4JYA - chains A and D of the 23 polymer chains in the assembly; structure by X-ray diffraction, 3.10 A resolution.

[Chain A]
Molecule: 16S ribosomal RNA
Source organism: Thermus thermophilus
Sequence (1516 nucleotides; row label = number of the first residue in the row):
     6 UGGAGAGUUU GAUCCUGGCU CAGGGUGAAC GCUGGCGGCG UGCCUAAGAC AUGCAAGUCG
    66 UGCGGGCCGC GGGAUUUUAC UCCGUGGUCA GCGGCGGACG GGUGAGUAAC GCGUGGGUGA
   126 CCUACCCGGA AGAGGGGGAC AACCCGGGGA AACUCGGGCU AAUCCCCCAU GUGGACCCGC
   186 CCCUUGGGGU GUGUCCAAAG GGCUUUGCCC GCUUCCGGAU GGGCCCGCGU CCCAUCAGCU
   246 AGUUGGUGGG GUAAUGGCCC ACCAAGGCGA CGACGGGUAG CCGGUCUGAG AGGAUGGCCG
   306 GCCACAGGGG CACUGAGACA CGGGCCCCAC UCCUACGGGA GGCAGCAGUU AGGAAUCUUC
   366 CGCAAUGGGC GCAAGCCUGA CGGAGCGACG CCGCUUGGAG GAAGAAGCCC UUCGGGGUGU
   426 AAACUCCUGA ACCCGGGACG AAACCCCCGA CGAGGGGACU GACGGUACCG GGGUAAUAGC
   486 GCCGGCCAAC UCCGUGCCAG CAGCCGCGGU AAUACGGAGG GCGCGAGCGU UACCCGGAUU
   546 CACUGGGCGU AAAGGGCGUG UAGGCGGCCU GGGGCGUCCC AUGUGAAAGA CCACGGCUCA
   606 ACCGUGGGGG AGCGUGGGAU ACGCUCAGGC UAGACGGUGG GAGAGGGUGG UGGAAUUCCC
   666 GGAGUAGCGG UGAAAUGCGC AGAUACCGGG AGGAACGCCG AUGGCGAAGG CAGCCACCUG
   726 GUCCACCCGU GACGCUGAGG CGCGAAAGCG UGGGGAGCAA ACCGGAUUAG AUACCCGGGU
   786 AGUCCACGCC CUAAACGAUG CGCGCUAGGU CUCUGGGUCU CCUGGGGGCC GAAGCUAACG
   846 CGUUAAGCGC GCCGCCUGGG GAGUACGGCC GCAAGGCUGA AACUCAAAGG AAUUGACGGG
   906 GGCCCGCACA AGCGGUGGAG CAUGUGGUUU AAUUCGAAGC AACGCGAAGA ACCUUACCAG
   966 GCCUUGACAU GCUAGGGAAC CCGGGUGAAA GCCUGGGGUG CCCCGCGAGG GGAGCCCUAG
  1026 CACAGGUGCU GCAUGGCCGU CGUCAGCUCG UGCCGUGAGG UGUUGGGUUA AGUCCCGCAA
  1086 CGAGCGCAAC CCCCGCCGUU AGUUGCCAGC GGUUCGGCCG GGCACUCUAA CGGGACUGCC
  1146 CGCGAAAGCG GGAGGAAGGA GGGGACGACG UCUGGUCAGC AUGGCCCUUA CGGCCUGGGC
  1206 GACACACGUG CUACAAUGCC CACUACAAAG CGAUGCCACC CGGCAACGGG GAGCUAAUCG
  1266 CAAAAAGGUG GGCCCAGUUC GGAUUGGGGU CUGCAACCCG ACCCCAUGAA GCCGGAAUCG
  1326 CUAGUAAUCG CGGAUCAGCC AUGCCGCGGU GAAUACGUUC CCGGGCCUUG UACACACCGC
  1386 CCGUCACGCC AUGGGAGCGG GCUCUACCCG AAGUCGCCGG GAGCCUACGG GCAGGCGCCG
  1446 AGGGUAGGGC CCGUGACUGG GGCGAAGUCG UAACAAGGUA GCUGUACCGG AAGGUGCGGC
  1506 UGGAUCACCU CCUUUC
Sequence notes: conflict A79 (G131378 in 55771382)
Small-molecule neighbours:
  - Mg2+ (MG), molecule 1: G12, U13, G22, G23, C24
  - Mg2+ (MG), molecule 2: U13, U14, C510, G511, A892
  - Mg2+ (MG), molecule 3: U14, U15, G16, A17
  - Mg2+ (MG), molecule 4: U14, A893, G894
  - Mg2+ (MG), molecule 5: U21, G22, A547, G551, G552, A557
  - Mg2+ (MG), molecule 6: C502, G514, A1470
  - Mg2+ (MG), molecule 7: U555, A556, A557, A558
  - Mg2+ (MG), molecule 8: G941, A942, G1180, U1181
  - Mg2+ (MG), molecule 9: G1036, C1037, U1178, G1179, G1180, U1181
  - Mg2+ (MG), molecule 10: G1036, G1040, G1041, C1042, G1180, U1181
  - Mg2+ (MG), molecule 11: C1037, U1178, G1179, G1180
  - Mg2+ (MG), molecule 12: G1384, C1385, C1386
  - paromomycin (PAR): G1388, U1389, C1390, A1391, C1392, G1467, C1468, G1469, A1470, A1471, G1472, U1473, C1474

[Chain D]
Molecule: 30S ribosomal protein S4
Source organism: Thermus thermophilus
UniProt: P80373 (RS4_THET8); numbering as in UniProt (aligned over 2-209)
Sequence (208 residues; row label = number of the first residue in the row):
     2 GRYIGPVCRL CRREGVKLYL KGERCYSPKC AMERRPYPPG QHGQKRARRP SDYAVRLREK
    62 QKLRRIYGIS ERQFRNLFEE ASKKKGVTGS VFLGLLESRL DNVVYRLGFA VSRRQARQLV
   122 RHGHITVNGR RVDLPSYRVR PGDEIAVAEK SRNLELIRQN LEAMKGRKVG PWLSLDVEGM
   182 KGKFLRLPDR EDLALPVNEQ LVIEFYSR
Curated features (UniProtKB/Swiss-Prot):
  - binding site (Zn(2+)): Cys9, Cys12, Cys26, Cys31

[Interface between chain A and chain D]
Contacting residue pairs - 124 pairs, chain A then chain D:
  A9(A) with Glu205(D), hydrogen bond to the base; Ser208(D), hydrogen bond to the base; Arg209(D), hydrogen bond to the base
  A27(A) with Arg209(D), hydrogen bond to the sugar
  G28(A) with Arg209(D), sugar contact
  G29(A) with Arg76(D), salt bridge to the phosphate
  C396(A) with Arg73(D), salt bridge to the phosphate
  C397(A) with Arg73(D), salt bridge to the phosphate; Asn77(D), hydrogen bond to the phosphate
  G398(A) with Gln74(D), hydrogen bond to the phosphate; Leu135(D), sugar contact; Ser137(D), hydrogen bond to the phosphate
  C399(A) with Gln74(D), hydrogen bond to the phosphate; Arg122(D), hydrogen bond to the sugar; Pro136(D), phosphate contact; Ser137(D), hydrogen bond to the phosphate
  U400(A) with Gly2(D), hydrogen bond to the base; Arg3(D), phosphate contact; Arg118(D), salt bridge to the phosphate; Arg122(D), sugar contact
  U401(A) with Gly2(D), base contact; Arg3(D), salt bridge to the phosphate; Ile5(D), phosphate contact
  G402(A) with Arg3(D), phosphate contact; Ile5(D), sugar contact; Gln119(D), hydrogen bond to the base
  G403(A) with Arg3(D), salt bridge to the phosphate; Ser113(D), phosphate contact; Arg115(D), salt bridge to the phosphate; Gln116(D), hydrogen bond to the sugar; Gln119(D), sugar contact
  A404(A) with Leu21(D), phosphate contact; Lys22(D), phosphate contact; Glu24(D), phosphate contact; Val112(D), sugar contact; Ser113(D), hydrogen bond to the phosphate; Arg115(D), phosphate contact; Gln116(D), hydrogen bond to the sugar
  G405(A) with Lys22(D), phosphate contact; Glu24(D), hydrogen bond to the phosphate; Arg25(D), hydrogen bond to the phosphate
  G406(A) with Lys22(D), base contact; Arg25(D), salt bridge to the phosphate
  A407(A) with Arg25(D), salt bridge to the phosphate
  A408(A) with Arg35(D), salt bridge to the phosphate
  G409(A) with Arg35(D), hydrogen bond to the base
  C415(A) with Gln42(D), sugar contact
  G421(A) with Gln45(D), hydrogen bond to the phosphate
  G422(A) with Arg36(D), salt bridge to the phosphate; Tyr38(D), hydrogen bond to the phosphate; Gly41(D), hydrogen bond to the phosphate; Gln42(D), hydrogen bond to the sugar; Gln45(D), phosphate contact
  U423(A) with Arg13(D), salt bridge to the phosphate; Arg36(D), salt bridge to the phosphate; Pro40(D), phosphate contact; Gly41(D), hydrogen bond to the phosphate
  G424(A) with Pro7(D), phosphate contact; Arg10(D), salt bridge to the phosphate; Arg36(D), hydrogen bond to the phosphate
  U425(A) with Cys9(D), phosphate contact; Arg10(D), phosphate contact; Arg13(D), salt bridge to the phosphate; Lys22(D), hydrogen bond to the phosphate; Arg25(D), base contact; Ala32(D), phosphate contact; Arg36(D), salt bridge to the phosphate
  A426(A) with Pro7(D), phosphate contact; Val8(D), hydrogen bond to the phosphate; Cys9(D), phosphate contact; Arg10(D), phosphate contact; Lys22(D), salt bridge to the phosphate
  C431(A) with Glu156(D), sugar contact
  C432(A) with Glu156(D), sugar contact
  U433(A) with Gln119(D), sugar contact; His123(D), hydrogen bond to the sugar; His125(D), hydrogen bond to the sugar; Leu155(D), phosphate contact
  G434(A) with His123(D), sugar contact; His125(D), salt bridge to the phosphate
  A435(A) with His123(D), phosphate contact
  C474(A) with Arg132(D), salt bridge to the phosphate
  G475(A) with Arg132(D), salt bridge to the phosphate; Lys151(D), phosphate contact
  G476(A) with Lys151(D), salt bridge to the phosphate
  C492(A) with Tyr54(D), sugar contact; Arg209(D), salt bridge to the phosphate
  A493(A) with Ser52(D), hydrogen bond to the phosphate; Tyr54(D), phosphate contact; Ala55(D), sugar contact; Leu58(D), sugar contact
  C495(A) with His43(D), hydrogen bond to the base
  U496(A) with Gln42(D), hydrogen bond to the sugar; His43(D), hydrogen bond to the sugar; Lys46(D), salt bridge to the phosphate
  G524(A) with Gln42(D), hydrogen bond to the base
  G525(A) with Gly41(D), phosphate contact; Gln42(D), hydrogen bond to the sugar
  G526(A) with Arg10(D), salt bridge to the phosphate; Arg14(D), hydrogen bond to the phosphate; Pro40(D), phosphate contact; Gly41(D), sugar contact
  C527(A) with Arg14(D), salt bridge to the phosphate; Arg59(D), hydrogen bond to the phosphate
  G528(A) with Arg59(D), salt bridge to the phosphate; Gln62(D), hydrogen bond to the phosphate; Arg66(D), salt bridge to the phosphate
  C529(A) with Lys61(D), salt bridge to the phosphate; Gln62(D), hydrogen bond to the phosphate; Arg65(D), salt bridge to the phosphate; Glu72(D), phosphate contact
  G530(A) with Tyr4(D), base contact; Ser71(D), phosphate contact; Glu72(D), hydrogen bond to the phosphate; Arg73(D), hydrogen bond to the phosphate
  A531(A) with Gly2(D), hydrogen bond to the phosphate
  C597(A) with Lys84(D), phosphate contact
  U603(A) with Arg132(D), base contact; Val133(D), base contact; Asp134(D), hydrogen bond to the base; Leu135(D), base contact
  C604(A) with Leu135(D), base contact; Ser137(D), hydrogen bond to the base; Tyr138(D), sugar contact
Also at the interface, not in a pair above, chain A (50 interface residues in all): C414, A480
Also at the interface, not in a pair above, chain D (67 interface residues in all): Gly6, Gly23, Arg131, Arg139, Leu157

[Overview]
50 residues of chain A face 67 of chain D across their interface; the contacts include 43 hydrogen bonds and
29 salt bridges. Polar contacts include A9(A)-Glu205(D), A9(A)-Ser208(D) and A9(A)-Arg209(D). Bound to chain
A: 12 copies of Mg2+ and paromomycin.
Chain A is 16S ribosomal RNA and chain D is 30S ribosomal protein S4, both from Thermus thermophilus; the
structure, Crystal structures of pseudouridinilated stop codons with ASLs, was determined by X-ray
diffraction, deposited together with 4JV5 and 4K0K.
